PDB entry 8ATT | electron microscopy, 3.44 A resolution | chains A and T of the 5 polymer chains in the assembly

Chain A:
Protein: DNA-directed RNA polymerase, mitochondrial
From: Saccharomyces cerevisiae S288C
Notes: EC 2.7.7.6
Reference sequence: P13433 (RPOM_YEAST); residues 100-1351 here = UniProt positions 100-1351
Chain sequence (1262 residues; each row starts with the number of its first residue):
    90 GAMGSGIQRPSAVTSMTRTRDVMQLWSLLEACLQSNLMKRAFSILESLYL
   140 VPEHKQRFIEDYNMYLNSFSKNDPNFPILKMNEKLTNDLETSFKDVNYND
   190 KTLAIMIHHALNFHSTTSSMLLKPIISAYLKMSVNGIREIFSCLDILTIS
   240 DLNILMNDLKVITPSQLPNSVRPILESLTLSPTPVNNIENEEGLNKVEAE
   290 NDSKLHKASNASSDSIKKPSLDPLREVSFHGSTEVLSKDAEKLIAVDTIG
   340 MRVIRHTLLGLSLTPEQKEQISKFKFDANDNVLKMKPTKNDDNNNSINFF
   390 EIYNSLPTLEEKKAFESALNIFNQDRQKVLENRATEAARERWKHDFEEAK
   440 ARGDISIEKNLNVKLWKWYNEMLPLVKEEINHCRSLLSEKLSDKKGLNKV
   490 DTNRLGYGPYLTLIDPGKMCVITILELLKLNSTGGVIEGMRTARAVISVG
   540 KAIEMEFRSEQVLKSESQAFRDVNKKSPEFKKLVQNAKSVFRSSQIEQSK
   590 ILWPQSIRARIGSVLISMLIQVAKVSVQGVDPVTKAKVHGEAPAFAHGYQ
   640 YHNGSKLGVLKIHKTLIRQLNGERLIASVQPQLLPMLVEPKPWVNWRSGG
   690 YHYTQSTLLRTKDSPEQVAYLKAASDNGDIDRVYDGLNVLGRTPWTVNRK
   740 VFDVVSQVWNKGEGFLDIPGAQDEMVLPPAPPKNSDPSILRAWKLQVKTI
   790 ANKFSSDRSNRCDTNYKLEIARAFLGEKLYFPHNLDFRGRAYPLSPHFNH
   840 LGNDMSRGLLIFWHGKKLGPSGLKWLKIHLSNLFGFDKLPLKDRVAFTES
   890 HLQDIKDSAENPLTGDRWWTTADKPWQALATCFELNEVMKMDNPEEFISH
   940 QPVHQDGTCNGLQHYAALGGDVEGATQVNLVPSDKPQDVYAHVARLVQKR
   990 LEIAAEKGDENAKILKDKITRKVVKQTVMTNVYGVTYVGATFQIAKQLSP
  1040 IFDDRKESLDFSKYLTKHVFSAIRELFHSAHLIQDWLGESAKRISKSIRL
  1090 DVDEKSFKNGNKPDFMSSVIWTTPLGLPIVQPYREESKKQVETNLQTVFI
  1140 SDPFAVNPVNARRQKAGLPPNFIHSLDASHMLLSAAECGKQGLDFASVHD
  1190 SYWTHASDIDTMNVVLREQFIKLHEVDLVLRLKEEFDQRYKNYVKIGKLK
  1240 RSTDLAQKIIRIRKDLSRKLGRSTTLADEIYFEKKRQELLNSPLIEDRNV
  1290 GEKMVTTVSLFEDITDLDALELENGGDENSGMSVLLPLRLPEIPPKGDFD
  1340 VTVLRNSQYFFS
Unresolved in the structure: 90-406, 559-588, 1311-1319
Sequence notes: expression tag (90-99)

Chain T:
Molecule: Template DNA
Sequence (33 nucleotides; each row starts with the number of its first residue):
    10 GCATTATCTACCGACAATATCAATACTTATTCG
Unresolved in the structure: 10, 23, 38-42

Interface between chain A and chain T:
Contacting residue pairs - 45 pairs, chain A then chain T:
  Arg530(A) - DC24(T)  hydrogen bond to the phosphate
  Arg530(A) - DA25(T)  salt bridge to the phosphate
  Arg533(A) - DC24(T)  sugar contact
  Tyr638(A) - DT27(T)  phosphate contact
  Tyr638(A) - DA28(T)  hydrogen bond to the phosphate
  Ser644(A) - DA26(T)  base contact
  Lys645(A) - DA26(T)  hydrogen bond to the base
  Lys645(A) - DT27(T)  hydrogen bond to the base
  Lys645(A) - DA28(T)  hydrogen bond to the sugar
  Leu646(A) - DA26(T)  phosphate contact
  Leu646(A) - DT27(T)  phosphate contact
  Gly647(A) - DT27(T)  hydrogen bond to the phosphate
  Arg699(A) - DC21(T)  hydrogen bond to the phosphate
  Arg699(A) - DG22(T)  salt bridge to the phosphate
  Lys701(A) - DC21(T)  phosphate contact
  Phe826(A) - DC20(T)  sugar contact
  Arg827(A) - DA19(T)  sugar contact
  Arg827(A) - DC20(T)  sugar contact
  Tyr831(A) - DC20(T)  base contact
  Thr1019(A) - DT18(T)  hydrogen bond to the base
  Tyr1022(A) - DT18(T)  base contact
  Gly1023(A) - DT18(T)  sugar contact
  Val1024(A) - DT18(T)  hydrogen bond to the sugar
  Thr1025(A) - DC17(T)  sugar contact
  Thr1025(A) - DT18(T)  hydrogen bond to the phosphate
  Val1027(A) - DC17(T)  base contact
  Gly1028(A) - DT18(T)  phosphate contact
  Gln1032(A) - DT18(T)  base contact
  Tyr1122(A) - DA19(T)  hydrogen bond to the phosphate
  Tyr1122(A) - DC20(T)  hydrogen bond to the phosphate
  Gln1129(A) - DT27(T)  base contact
  Gln1129(A) - DA28(T)  base contact
  Gln1135(A) - DT27(T)  hydrogen bond to the phosphate
  Gln1135(A) - DA28(T)  phosphate contact
  Thr1136(A) - DT27(T)  sugar contact
  Thr1136(A) - DA28(T)  hydrogen bond to the phosphate
  Val1137(A) - DT27(T)  phosphate contact
  Phe1138(A) - DA26(T)  sugar contact
  Phe1138(A) - DT27(T)  hydrogen bond to the phosphate
  Arg1151(A) - DT16(T)  hydrogen bond to the phosphate
  Arg1151(A) - DC17(T)  salt bridge to the phosphate
  Arg1152(A) - DC17(T)  salt bridge to the phosphate
  Arg1152(A) - DA19(T)  salt bridge to the phosphate
  Ala1155(A) - DA19(T)  phosphate contact
  Pro1159(A) - DA19(T)  sugar contact
Interface residues without a listed pair, chain A (34 interface residues in all): Gly643, Arg829, Lys1127, Gly1156

Summary:
The interface between chain A and chain T involves 34 residues on one side and 12 on the other, with 16
hydrogen bonds and 5 salt bridges. Polar pairs include Lys645(A)-DA26(T), Lys645(A)-DT27(T) and
Thr1019(A)-DT18(T).
Here chain A is DNA-directed RNA polymerase, mitochondrial (Saccharomyces cerevisiae S288C) and chain T is
Template DNA. Entry 8ATT (Cryo-EM structure of yeast mitochondrial RNA polymerase transcription initiation
complex with 4-mer RNA, pppGpGpUpA (IC4)) was determined by electron microscopy, deposited together with 8AP1,
8ATV, 8ATW, 8C5S, 8C5U and 8Q63.
